PDB entry 1I31 | X-ray diffraction, 2.50 A resolution | chains A and P

[Chain A]
Name: Clathrin coat assembly protein AP50
From: Rattus norvegicus
Reference sequence: P84092 (AP2M1_RAT); numbering as in UniProt (aligned over 122-435)
Sequence (314 residues; each row starts with the number of its first residue):
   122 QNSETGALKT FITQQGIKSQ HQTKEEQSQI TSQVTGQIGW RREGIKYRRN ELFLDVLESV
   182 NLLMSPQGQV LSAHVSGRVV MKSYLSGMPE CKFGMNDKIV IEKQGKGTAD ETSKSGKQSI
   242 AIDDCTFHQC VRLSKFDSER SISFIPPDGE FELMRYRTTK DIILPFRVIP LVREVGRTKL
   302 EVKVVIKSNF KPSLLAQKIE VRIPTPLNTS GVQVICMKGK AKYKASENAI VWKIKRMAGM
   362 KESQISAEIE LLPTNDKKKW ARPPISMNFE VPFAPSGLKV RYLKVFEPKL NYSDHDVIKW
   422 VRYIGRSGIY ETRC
Unresolved in the structure: 122-158, 221-237, 256-259
UniProt features mapped onto this chain:
  - binding site (a 1,2-diacyl-sn-glycero-3-phospho-(1D-myo-inositol-3,4,5-trisphosphate)): K341, K345, K354
  - modified residue: T156 (Phosphothreonine)

[Chain P]
Name: Epidermal growth factor receptor
Sequence (6 residues; numbered 1 to 6; the number before each row is that of its first residue):
     1 FYRALM

[Chain A / chain P interface]
Residue-residue contacts (18; chain A residue first):
  F174(A) - Y2(P)
  L175(A) - Y2(P)
  L175(A) - L5(P)  hydrophobic
  D176(A) - Y2(P)  hydrogen bond
  K203(A) - Y2(P)  hydrogen bond
  V401(A) - L5(P)  hydrophobic
  L404(A) - L5(P)
  K420(A) - A4(P)
  K420(A) - L5(P)  hydrogen bond (backbone-backbone)
  W421(A) - Y2(P)  hydrophobic
  W421(A) - R3(P)
  W421(A) - A4(P)
  V422(A) - F1(P)
  V422(A) - Y2(P)
  V422(A) - R3(P)  hydrogen bond (backbone-backbone)
  V422(A) - L5(P)  hydrophobic
  R423(A) - F1(P)
  R423(A) - Y2(P)  hydrogen bond
Other interface residues (no listed pair), chain A (12 interface residues in all): R402, Y403

[Summary]
The interface between chain A and chain P involves 12 residues on one side and 5 on the other, with 5 hydrogen
bonds. Polar pairs include D176(A)-Y2(P), K203(A)-Y2(P) and R423(A)-Y2(P). UniProt lists 3 residues binding
1,2-diacyl-sn-glycero-3-phospho-(1D-myo-inositol-3,4,5-trisphosphate) on chain A.
Here chain A is Clathrin coat assembly protein AP50 (Rattus norvegicus) and chain P is Epidermal growth factor
receptor. Entry 1I31 (MU2 adaptin subunit (AP50) of AP2 clathrin adaptor, complexed with egfr internalization
peptide fyralm at 2.5 ...) was determined by X-ray diffraction.
